2FJA - chains A and D of the 4 polymer chains in the assembly; structure by X-ray diffraction, 2.00 A resolution.

[Chain A]
Protein: adenylylsulfate reductase, subunit A
Organism: Archaeoglobus fulgidus
Notes: EC 1.8.99.2
UniProtKB: O28603 (O28603_ARCFU); residue numbers follow UniProt; this construct covers 1-643
Amino-acid sequence (643 residues; each row starts with the number of its first residue):
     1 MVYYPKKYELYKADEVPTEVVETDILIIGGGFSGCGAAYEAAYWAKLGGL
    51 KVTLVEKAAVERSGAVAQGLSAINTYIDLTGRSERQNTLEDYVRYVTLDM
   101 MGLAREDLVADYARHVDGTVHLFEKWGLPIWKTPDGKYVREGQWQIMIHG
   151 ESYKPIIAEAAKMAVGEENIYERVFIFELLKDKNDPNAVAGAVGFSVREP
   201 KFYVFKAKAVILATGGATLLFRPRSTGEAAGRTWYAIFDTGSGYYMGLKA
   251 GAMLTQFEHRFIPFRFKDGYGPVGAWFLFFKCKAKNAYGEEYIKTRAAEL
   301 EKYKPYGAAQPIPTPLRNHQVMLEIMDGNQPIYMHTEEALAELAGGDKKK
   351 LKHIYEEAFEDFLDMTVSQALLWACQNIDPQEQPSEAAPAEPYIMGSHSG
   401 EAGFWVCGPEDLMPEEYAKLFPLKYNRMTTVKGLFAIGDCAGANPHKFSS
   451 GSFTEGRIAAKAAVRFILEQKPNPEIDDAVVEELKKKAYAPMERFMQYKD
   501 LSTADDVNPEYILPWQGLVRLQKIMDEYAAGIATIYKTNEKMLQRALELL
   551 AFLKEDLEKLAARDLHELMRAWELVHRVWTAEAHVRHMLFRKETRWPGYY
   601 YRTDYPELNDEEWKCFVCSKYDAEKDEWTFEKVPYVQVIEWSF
Not modelled in the structure: 1
Residues lining bound ligands:
  - adenosine-5'-phosphosulfate (ADX): Asn74, Tyr95, Glu141, Gln145, Trp234, Phe261, Arg265, Pro272, Val273, Gly274, Ala275, Phe277, Leu278, Pro311, Thr314, Arg317, Met365, His398, Ser399, His446, Phe448
  - FAD (flavin-adenine dinucleotide): Ile28, Gly29, Gly30, Gly31, Phe32, Ser33, Gly34, Val55, Glu56, Lys57, Ser63, Gly64, Ala65, Val66, Leu70, Ser71, Ala72, Ile73, Asn74, Val174, Phe175, Ile176, Ala213, Thr214, Gly215, Trp234, Tyr235, Ala236, Phe238, Asp239, Ser242, Met365, Thr366, Ser397, His398, Ile437, Gly438, Asp439, Phe448, Ser449, Ser450, Ser452, His576

[Chain D]
Protein: adenylylsulfate reductase, subunit B
Organism: Archaeoglobus fulgidus
Notes: EC 1.8.99.2
UniProtKB: O28604 (O28604_ARCFU); residues 2701-2850 here correspond to UniProt positions 1-150 (UniProt number = residue number - 2700)
Amino-acid sequence (150 residues; each row starts with the number of its first residue):
  2701 MPSFVNPEKCDGCKALERTACEYICPNDLMTLDKEKMKAYNREPDMCWEC
  2751 YSCVKMCPQGAIDVRGYVDYSPLGGACVPMRGTSDIMWTVKYRNGKVLRF
  2801 KFAIRTTPWGSIQPFEGFPEPTEEALKSELLAGEPEIIGTSEFPQVKKKA
Not modelled in the structure: 2701
Bound ions: 4Fe-4S cluster Fe: Cys2725, Cys2747, Cys2750, Cys2753
Residues lining bound ligands:
  - 4Fe-4S cluster (SF4), molecule 1: Ser2703, Cys2725, Pro2726, Leu2729, Met2730, Asn2741, Cys2747, Trp2748, Glu2749, Cys2750, Tyr2751, Ser2752, Cys2753
  - 4Fe-4S cluster (SF4), molecule 2: Val2705, Cys2710, Asp2711, Gly2712, Cys2713, Thr2719, Ala2720, Cys2721, Leu2732, Ala2739, Cys2757, Pro2758, Ala2761, Ile2762

[How chain A and chain D interact]
Pairs across the interface - 38 pairs, chain A then chain D:
  Asp500(A) - Pro2707(D)
  Leu501(A) - Phe2704(D)
  Leu501(A) - Val2705(D)
  Leu501(A) - Asn2706(D)
  Leu501(A) - Pro2707(D)
  Ser502(A) - Phe2704(D)
  Ser502(A) - Val2705(D)
  Ser502(A) - Pro2707(D)
  Thr503(A) - Val2705(D)  hydrogen bond (backbone-backbone)
  Thr503(A) - Pro2707(D)
  Thr503(A) - Lys2736(D)
  Thr503(A) - Ala2739(D)  hydrogen bond (side chain-backbone)
  Thr503(A) - Tyr2740(D)
  Asp506(A) - Arg2765(D)  hydrogen bond (backbone-side chain)
  Val507(A) - Ser2703(D)
  Val507(A) - Phe2704(D)  hydrophobic
  Val507(A) - Pro2744(D)  hydrophobic
  Val507(A) - Arg2765(D)
  Asn508(A) - Arg2765(D)  hydrogen bond (backbone-side chain)
  Pro509(A) - Phe2704(D)
  Pro509(A) - Arg2765(D)
  Pro509(A) - Leu2773(D)
  Ile512(A) - Leu2773(D)  hydrophobic
  Gln516(A) - Arg2765(D)
  Gln516(A) - Val2768(D)
  Val519(A) - Asp2769(D)
  Arg520(A) - Val2768(D)
  Arg520(A) - Asp2769(D)
  Arg520(A) - Ser2771(D)
  Arg520(A) - Pro2772(D)
  Lys523(A) - Asp2769(D)
  Phe552(A) - Pro2772(D)  hydrophobic
  Phe552(A) - Arg2793(D)
  Glu555(A) - Arg2793(D)  salt bridge
  Asp556(A) - Pro2772(D)
  Asp556(A) - Leu2773(D)  hydrogen bond (side chain-backbone)
  Asp556(A) - Arg2793(D)  salt bridge
  Lys559(A) - Leu2773(D)
Also at the interface, not in a pair above, chain A (19 interface residues in all): Glu510, Tyr511
Also at the interface, not in a pair above, chain D (19 interface residues in all): Pro2702, Lys2738, Tyr2770

[Summary]
Chain A and chain D each contribute 19 residues to their interface; the contacts include 5 hydrogen bonds and
2 salt bridges. Polar pairs include Glu555(A)-Arg2793(D), Asp556(A)-Arg2793(D) and Thr503(A)-Ala2739(D).
Ligands of chain A: flavin-adenine dinucleotide and adenosine-5'-phosphosulfate. Chain D binds 4Fe-4S cluster.
Here chain A is adenylylsulfate reductase, subunit A and chain D is adenylylsulfate reductase, subunit B, both
from Archaeoglobus fulgidus. Entry 2FJA (adenosine 5'-phosphosulfate reductase in complex with substrate) was
determined by X-ray diffraction (same publication as 2FJB, 2FJD and 2FJE).
